Entry 3B75 (X-ray diffraction, 2.30 A resolution); this record covers chains C and D of the 4 polymer chains in the assembly.

== Chain C ==
Name: Hemoglobin subunit alpha
From: Homo sapiens
UniProtKB: P69905 (HBA_HUMAN); residues 1-141 here correspond to UniProt positions 2-142 (UniProt number = residue number + 1)
Sequence (141 residues; row label = number of the first residue in the row):
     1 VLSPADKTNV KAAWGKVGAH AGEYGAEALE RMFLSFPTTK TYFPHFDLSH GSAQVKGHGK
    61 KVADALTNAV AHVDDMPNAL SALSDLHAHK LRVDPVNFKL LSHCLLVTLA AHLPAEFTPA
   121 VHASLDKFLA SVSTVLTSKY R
Ion coordination: heme Fe: His-87 (together with oxygen molecule)
Residues lining bound ligands:
  - beta-D-fructofuranose (FRU): Pro-95, Val-96, Lys-99
  - heme / oxygen molecule: Leu-29, Met-32, Thr-39, Tyr-42, Phe-43, Phe-46, His-58, Lys-61, Val-62, Ala-65, Leu-66, Leu-83, Leu-86, His-87, Leu-91, Val-93, Asn-97, Phe-98, Leu-101, Leu-136
Curated features (UniProtKB/Swiss-Prot):
  - binding site (O2): His-58
  - binding site (heme b): His-87
  - site: Thr-8, Asn-9 (Microbial infection: Cleavage), Lys-11 (Not glycated), Ala-13, Trp-14 (Microbial infection: Cleavage), Tyr-24, Gly-25 (Microbial infection: Cleavage), Leu-29, Glu-30 (Microbial infection: Cleavage), His-45, Phe-46 (Microbial infection: Cleavage), Asp-47, Leu-48 (Microbial infection: Cleavage), Ser-52, Ala-53 (Microbial infection: Cleavage), Val-55, Lys-56 (Microbial infection: Cleavage), Lys-56 (Not glycated), Gly-59, Lys-60 (Microbial infection: Cleavage), Lys-60 (Not glycated), Lys-90 (Not glycated), Leu-91, Arg-92 (Microbial infection: Cleavage), Lys-99 (Not glycated), Leu-106, Val-107 (Microbial infection: Cleavage), Thr-108, Leu-109 (Microbial infection: Cleavage), Val-121, His-122 (Microbial infection: Cleavage), Ser-133, Thr-134 (Microbial infection: Cleavage)
  - modified residue: Ser-3 (Phosphoserine), Lys-7 (N6-succinyllysine), Thr-8 (Phosphothreonine), Lys-11 (N6-succinyllysine), Lys-16 (N6-acetyllysine), Tyr-24 (Phosphotyrosine), Ser-35 (Phosphoserine), Lys-40 (N6-succinyllysine), Ser-49 (Phosphoserine), Ser-102 (Phosphoserine), Thr-108 (Phosphothreonine), Ser-124 (Phosphoserine), Ser-131 (Phosphoserine), Thr-134 (Phosphothreonine), Thr-137 (Phosphothreonine), Ser-138 (Phosphoserine)
  - glycosylation (N-linked (Glc) (glycation) lysine): Lys-7, Lys-16, Lys-40, Lys-61

== Chain D ==
Name: Hemoglobin subunit beta
From: Homo sapiens
UniProtKB: P68871 (HBB_HUMAN); residues 1-146 here correspond to UniProt positions 2-147 (UniProt number = residue number + 1)
Sequence (146 residues; numbered 1 to 146; the number before each row is that of its first residue):
     1 VHLTPEEKSA VTALWGKVNV DEVGGEALGR LLVVYPWTQR FFESFGDLST PDAVMGNPKV
    61 KAHGKKVLGA FSDGLAHLDN LKGTFATLSE LHCDKLHVDP ENFRLLGNVL VCVLAHHFGK
   121 EFTPPVQAAY QKVVAGVANA LAHKYH
Ion coordination: heme Fe: His-92 (together with oxygen molecule)
Residues lining bound ligands: heme / oxygen molecule: Leu-28, Leu-31, Thr-38, Phe-41, Phe-42, Phe-45, His-63, Lys-66, Val-67, Ala-70, Phe-71, Leu-88, Leu-91, His-92, Leu-96, Val-98, Asn-102, Phe-103, Leu-106, Val-137, Leu-141
Curated features (UniProtKB/Swiss-Prot):
  - binding site ((2R)-2,3-bisphosphoglycerate): Val-1, His-2, Lys-82, His-143
  - binding site (heme b): His-63, His-92
  - site: Glu-7, Lys-8 (Microbial infection: Cleavage), Gly-25, Glu-26 (Microbial infection: Cleavage), Gly-29, Arg-30 (Microbial infection: Cleavage), Tyr-35, Pro-36 (Microbial infection: Cleavage), Trp-37, Thr-38 (Microbial infection: Cleavage), Phe-45, Gly-46 (Microbial infection: Cleavage), Asp-52, Ala-53 (Microbial infection: Cleavage), Gly-56, Asn-57 (Microbial infection: Cleavage), Lys-59 (Not glycated), Phe-71, Ser-72 (Microbial infection: Cleavage), Gly-74, Leu-75 (Microbial infection: Cleavage), Lys-82 (Not glycated), Thr-84, Phe-85 (Microbial infection: Cleavage), His-92, Cys-93 (Microbial infection: Cleavage), Lys-95 (Not glycated), Arg-104, Leu-105 (Microbial infection: Cleavage), Leu-110, Val-111 (Microbial infection: Cleavage), Gly-119, Lys-120 (Microbial infection: Cleavage), Phe-122, Thr-123 (Microbial infection: Cleavage), Ala-128, Ala-129 (Microbial infection: Cleavage) and 2 more in UniProt
  - modified residue: Val-1 (N-acetylvaline), Ser-9 (Phosphoserine), Thr-12 (Phosphothreonine), Ser-44 (Phosphoserine), Thr-50 (Phosphothreonine), Lys-59 (N6-acetyllysine), Lys-82 (N6-acetyllysine), Thr-87 (Phosphothreonine), Cys-93 (S-nitrosocysteine), Lys-144 (N6-acetyllysine)
  - glycosylation: Val-1 (N-linked (Glc) (glycation) valine), Lys-8 (N-linked (Glc) (glycation) lysine), Lys-17 (N-linked (Glc) (glycation) lysine), Lys-66 (N-linked (Glc) (glycation) lysine), Lys-120 (N-linked (Glc) (glycation) lysine), Lys-144 (N-linked (Glc) (glycation) lysine)

== Chain C / chain D interface ==
Contacting residue pairs - 39 pairs, chain C then chain D:
  Glu-30(C) / Pro-124(D)
  Arg-31(C) / Phe-122(D)  hydrogen bond (side chain-backbone)
  Arg-31(C) / Thr-123(D)
  Arg-31(C) / Pro-124(D)
  Arg-31(C) / Gln-127(D)  hydrogen bond
  Leu-34(C) / Pro-124(D)  hydrophobic
  Leu-34(C) / Pro-125(D)
  Ser-35(C) / Gln-127(D)
  Ser-35(C) / Ala-128(D)
  Ser-35(C) / Gln-131(D)
  Lys-99(C) / Glu-101(D)  salt bridge
  His-103(C) / Asn-108(D)  hydrogen bond (side chain-backbone)
  His-103(C) / Val-111(D)
  His-103(C) / Cys-112(D)
  His-103(C) / Gln-127(D)
  His-103(C) / Gln-131(D)
  Val-107(C) / Val-111(D)  hydrophobic
  Val-107(C) / Cys-112(D)  hydrophobic
  Val-107(C) / Ala-115(D)  hydrophobic
  Val-107(C) / Gln-127(D)
  Ala-110(C) / Cys-112(D)
  Ala-110(C) / Ala-115(D)
  Ala-110(C) / His-116(D)
  Ala-111(C) / Ala-115(D)
  Ala-111(C) / Gly-119(D)
  Ala-111(C) / Lys-120(D)
  Pro-114(C) / His-116(D)  hydrogen bond (backbone-side chain)
  Phe-117(C) / Arg-30(D)  hydrogen bond (backbone-side chain)
  Phe-117(C) / His-116(D)
  Thr-118(C) / Arg-30(D)  hydrogen bond (backbone-side chain)
  Pro-119(C) / Arg-30(D)
  Pro-119(C) / Val-33(D)
  Pro-119(C) / Met-55(D)  hydrophobic
  His-122(C) / Arg-30(D)  hydrogen bond
  His-122(C) / Val-34(D)
  Ala-123(C) / Val-33(D)
  Ala-123(C) / Val-34(D)
  Asp-126(C) / Val-34(D)
  Asp-126(C) / Tyr-35(D)  hydrogen bond
Also at the interface, not in a pair above, chain C (20 interface residues in all): Phe-36, Cys-104, Leu-106, Ala-120
Also at the interface, not in a pair above, chain D (22 interface residues in all): Pro-51, Val-109

== In short ==
20 residues of chain C face 22 of chain D across their interface; the contacts include 8 hydrogen bonds and 1
salt bridge. Polar pairs include Lys-99(C)/Glu-101(D), Arg-31(C)/Phe-122(D) and Arg-31(C)/Gln-127(D). Ligands
of chain C: beta-D-fructofuranose and heme / oxygen molecule.
Here chain C is Hemoglobin subunit alpha and chain D is Hemoglobin subunit beta, both from Homo sapiens. Entry
3B75 (Crystal Structure of Glycated Human Haemoglobin) was determined by X-ray diffraction.
